Entry 9EXA (electron microscopy, 3.20 A resolution); this record covers chains A and E of the 6 polymer chains in the assembly.

[Chain A]
Protein: Membrane protein
Organism: Severe acute respiratory syndrome coronavirus 2
UniProt: P0DTC5 (VME1_SARS2); numbering as in UniProt (aligned over 17-204)
Sequence (188 residues; numbered 17 to 204; the number before each row is that of its first residue):
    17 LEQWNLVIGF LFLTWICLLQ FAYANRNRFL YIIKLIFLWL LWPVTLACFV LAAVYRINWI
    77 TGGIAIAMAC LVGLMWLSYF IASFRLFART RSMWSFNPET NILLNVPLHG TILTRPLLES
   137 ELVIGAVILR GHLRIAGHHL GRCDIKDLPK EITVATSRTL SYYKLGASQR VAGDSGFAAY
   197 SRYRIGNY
Residues lining bound ligands:
  - A1H7W (6-[[1-[4,6-dimethyl-5-(2-methylpropyl)pyrimidin-2-yl]piperidin-4-yl]-methyl-amino]-N-(2-pyrrolidin-1-ylethyl)pyridazine-4-carboxamide), molecule 1: L35, Q36, Y39, A40
  - A1H7W, molecule 2: W55, W92, Y95, F96, S99, S111, F112, N113, P114, E115, T116, N117, L134
UniProt features mapped onto this chain:
  - natural variant: Q19 (Q19E: In strain: Omicron/BA.1, Omicron/BA.2 and 7 more), A63 (A63T: In strain: Omicron/BA.1, Omicron/BA.2 and 7 more), I82 (I82T: In strain: Eta/B.1.525 and Delta/B.1.617.2)
  - mutagenesis: R42 to R44 (Partial loss of N-RNA binding)

[Chain E]
Protein: Fab-B light chain
Organism: Mus musculus
Notes: antibody fragment or engineered binder
Sequence (218 residues; numbered 1 to 218; the number before each row is that of its first residue):
     1 DIVMTQSPAS LAVSLGQRAT ISCKASQSID YDGDNYMNWY QQKPGQPPKL LIYTTSNLES
    61 GIPARFSGSG SGTDFTLNIH PVEEGDAATY YCQQNNEDPY TFGGGTKLEI KRADAAPTVS
   121 IFPPSSEQLT SGGASVVCFL NNFYPKDINV KWKIDGSERQ NGVLNSWTDQ DSKDSTYSMS
   181 STLTLTKDEY ERHNSYTCEA THKTSTSPIV KSFNRNEC
Disulfides: C23-C92, C138-C198

[Chain A / chain E interface]
Residue-residue contacts - 7 pairs, chain A then chain E:
  R146(A) - D32(E)
  V187(A) - N57(E)
  A188(A) - D34(E)
  A188(A) - T54(E)
  A188(A) - S56(E)
  A188(A) - N57(E)  hydrogen bond (backbone-side chain)
  G189(A) - S56(E)  hydrogen bond (backbone-side chain)
Other interface residues (no listed pair), chain A (5 interface residues in all): R186
Other interface residues (no listed pair), chain E (6 interface residues in all): G33

[Summary]
5 residues of chain A face 6 of chain E across their interface; the contacts include 2 hydrogen bonds. Polar
pairs include A188(A)-N57(E) and G189(A)-S56(E). Bound to chain A: compound A1H7W. Curated annotation
(UniProt) lists 3 mutagenesis sites on chain A.
Here chain A is Membrane protein (Severe acute respiratory syndrome coronavirus 2) and chain E is Fab-B light
chain (Mus musculus). Entry 9EXA (SARS-CoV-2 M protein dimer (short form) in complex with Fab-B and CIM-834)
was determined by electron microscopy.
